4CKG - chains A and C of the 4 polymer chains in the assembly; structure by electron microscopy, 15.00 A resolution (very low resolution: no residue pairs are listed; an interface is given only as per-side residue counts).

[Chain A (and C)]
Name: Arf-gap with coiled-coil, ank repeat and ph domain-containing protein 1
Source organism: Homo sapiens
Notes: fragment: bar-ph domain, residues 1-377; chain C of this document is another copy of the same molecule, construct and numbering; everything in this record applies to it too
Reference sequence: Q15027 (ACAP1_HUMAN); residues 1-377 here = UniProt positions 1-377
Chain sequence (382 residues; each row starts with the number of its first residue; numbers below 1 keep their minus sign (Gly-4 is residue -4)):
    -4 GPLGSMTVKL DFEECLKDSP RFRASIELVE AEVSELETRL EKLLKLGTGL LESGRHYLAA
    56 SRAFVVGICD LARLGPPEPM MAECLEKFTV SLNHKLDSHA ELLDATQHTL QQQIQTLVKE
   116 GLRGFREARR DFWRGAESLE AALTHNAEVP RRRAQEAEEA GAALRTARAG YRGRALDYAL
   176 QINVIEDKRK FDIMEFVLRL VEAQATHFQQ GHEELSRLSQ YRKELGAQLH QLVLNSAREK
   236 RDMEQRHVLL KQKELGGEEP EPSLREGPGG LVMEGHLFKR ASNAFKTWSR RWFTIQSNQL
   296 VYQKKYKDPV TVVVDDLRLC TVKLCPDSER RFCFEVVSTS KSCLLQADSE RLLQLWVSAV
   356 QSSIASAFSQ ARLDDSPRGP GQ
Not modelled in the structure: -4, 366-377
Construct notes: expression tag (-4 to 0)
Swiss-Prot annotation at these positions:
  - natural variant: Lys114 (K114R: In a breast cancer sample), Arg129 (R129Q: In a colorectal cancer sample)
  - mutagenesis: Ser14 (S14A: No effect on interaction with ITGB1), Ser29 (S29A: No effect on interaction with ITGB1), Lys274 (K274N: Loss of binding to PIP2 and PIP3. Loss of association with endosomal tubules when coexpressed with PIP5K1C), Ser277 (S277A: No effect on interaction with ITGB1), Phe280 (F280A: Reduced membrane binding and ability to induce liposome tubulation; F280E: Almost abolishes membrane binding; F280W: Preserves membrane binding and ability to tubulate liposomes), Thr289 (T289A: No effect on interaction with ITGB1), Ser358 (S358A: No effect on interaction with ITGB1)
Reported in the primary citation:
  - mutagenesis - F280A: decreased binding to membrane
  - mutagenesis - F280E: abolished binding to membrane
  - mutagenesis - F280W, Y301E, Y301W: unchanged binding to membrane

[Interface between chain A and chain C]
At this resolution (15 A) residue pairs are not listed: 8 residues of chain A and 7 of chain C lie at the interface.

[In short]
The interface between chain A and chain C involves 8 residues on one side and 7 on the other. Curated
annotation (UniProt) lists 7 mutagenesis sites on chain A. The paper reports that F280A of chain A reduces
binding to membrane; F280E of chain A abolishes binding to membrane; 5 substitutions were tested in all.
Chain A and chain C are both Arf-gap with coiled-coil, ank repeat and ph domain-containing protein 1 (Homo
sapiens); the structure, Helical reconstruction of ACAP1(BAR-PH domain) decorated membrane tubules by
cryo-electron microscopy, was determined by electron microscopy (same publication as 4CKH and 4NSW).
